6QL6 - chains A and E of the 12 polymer chains in the assembly; structure by electron microscopy, 2.90 A resolution.

# Chain A (and E)
Protein: Fatty acid synthase subunit alpha
Source organism: Saccharomyces cerevisiae
Notes: EC 2.3.1.86, 1.1.1.100, 2.3.1.41; chain E of this document is another copy of the same molecule, construct and numbering; everything in this record applies to it too
UniProt: P19097 (FAS2_YEAST); residue numbers follow UniProt; this construct covers 1-1887
Chain sequence (1887 residues; row label = number of the first residue in the row):
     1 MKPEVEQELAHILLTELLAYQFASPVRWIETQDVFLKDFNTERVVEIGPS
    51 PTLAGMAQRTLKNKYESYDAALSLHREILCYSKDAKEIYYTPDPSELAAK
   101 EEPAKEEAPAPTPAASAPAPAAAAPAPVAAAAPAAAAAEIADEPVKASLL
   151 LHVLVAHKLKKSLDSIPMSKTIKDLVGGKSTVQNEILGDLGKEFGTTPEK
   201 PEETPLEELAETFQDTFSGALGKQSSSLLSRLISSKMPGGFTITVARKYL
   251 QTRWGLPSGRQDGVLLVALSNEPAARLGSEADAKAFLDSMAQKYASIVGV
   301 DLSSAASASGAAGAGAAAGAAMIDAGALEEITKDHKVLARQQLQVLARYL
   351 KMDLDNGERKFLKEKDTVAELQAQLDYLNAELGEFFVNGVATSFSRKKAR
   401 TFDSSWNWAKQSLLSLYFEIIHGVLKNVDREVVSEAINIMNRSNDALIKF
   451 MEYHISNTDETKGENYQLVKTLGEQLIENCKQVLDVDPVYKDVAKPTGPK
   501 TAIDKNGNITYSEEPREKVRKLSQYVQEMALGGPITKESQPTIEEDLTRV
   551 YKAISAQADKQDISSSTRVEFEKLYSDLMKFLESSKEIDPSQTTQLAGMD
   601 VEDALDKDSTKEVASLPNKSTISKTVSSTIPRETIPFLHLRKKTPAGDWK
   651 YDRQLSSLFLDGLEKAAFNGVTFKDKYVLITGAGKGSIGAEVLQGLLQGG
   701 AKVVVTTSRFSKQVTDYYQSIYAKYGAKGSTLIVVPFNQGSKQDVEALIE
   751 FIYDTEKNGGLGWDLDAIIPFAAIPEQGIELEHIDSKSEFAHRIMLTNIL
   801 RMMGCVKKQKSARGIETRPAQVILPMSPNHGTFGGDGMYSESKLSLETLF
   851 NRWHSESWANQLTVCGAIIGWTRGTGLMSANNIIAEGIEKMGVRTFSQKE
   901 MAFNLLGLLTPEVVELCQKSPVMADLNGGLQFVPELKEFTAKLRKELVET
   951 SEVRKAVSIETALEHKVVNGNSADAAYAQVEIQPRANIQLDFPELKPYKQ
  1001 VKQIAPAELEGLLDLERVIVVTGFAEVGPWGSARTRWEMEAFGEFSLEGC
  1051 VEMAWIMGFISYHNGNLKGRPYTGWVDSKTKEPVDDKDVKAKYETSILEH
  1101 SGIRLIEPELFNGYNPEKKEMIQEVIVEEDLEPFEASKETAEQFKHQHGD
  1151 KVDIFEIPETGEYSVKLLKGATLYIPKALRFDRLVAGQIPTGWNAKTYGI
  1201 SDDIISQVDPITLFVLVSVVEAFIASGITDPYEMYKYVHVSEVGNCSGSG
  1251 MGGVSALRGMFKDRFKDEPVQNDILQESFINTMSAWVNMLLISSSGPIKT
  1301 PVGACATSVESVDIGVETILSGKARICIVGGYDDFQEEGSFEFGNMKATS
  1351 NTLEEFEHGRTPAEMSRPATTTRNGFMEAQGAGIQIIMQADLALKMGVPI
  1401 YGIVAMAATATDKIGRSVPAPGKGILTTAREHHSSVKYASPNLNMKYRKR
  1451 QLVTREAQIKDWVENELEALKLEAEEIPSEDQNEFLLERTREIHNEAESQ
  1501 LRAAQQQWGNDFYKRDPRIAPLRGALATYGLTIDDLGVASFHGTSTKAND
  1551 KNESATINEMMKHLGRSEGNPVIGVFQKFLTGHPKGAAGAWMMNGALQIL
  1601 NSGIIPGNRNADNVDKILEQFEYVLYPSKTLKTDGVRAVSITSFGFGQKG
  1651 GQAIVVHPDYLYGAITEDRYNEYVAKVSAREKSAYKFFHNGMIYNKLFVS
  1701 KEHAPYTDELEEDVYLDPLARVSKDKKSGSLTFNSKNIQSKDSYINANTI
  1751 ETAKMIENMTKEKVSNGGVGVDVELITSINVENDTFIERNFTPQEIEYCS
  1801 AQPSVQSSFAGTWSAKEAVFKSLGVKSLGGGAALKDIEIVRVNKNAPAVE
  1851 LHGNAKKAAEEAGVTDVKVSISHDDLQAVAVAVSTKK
Unresolved in the structure: 95-139, 303-327, 540-598, 1887
UniProt features mapped onto this chain:
  - active site (For beta-ketoacyl synthase activity): Cys1305, His1542, His1583
  - binding site (acetyl-CoA): Asp1772 to Glu1774, Tyr1798, Ser1808, Glu1817 to Ser1827, Arg1841 to Lys1844, Ile1871 to His1873
  - binding site (Mg(2+)): Asp1772, Val1773, Glu1774, Ser1872, His1873
  - modified residue: Ser50 (Phosphoserine), Ser180 (O-(pantetheine 4'-phosphoryl)serine), Ser523 (Phosphoserine), Ser958 (Phosphoserine), Ser1440 (Phosphoserine)
  - cross-link: Lys37 (Glycyl lysine isopeptide (Lys-Gly) (interchain with G-Cter in ubiquitin))
  - mutagenesis: Gly1250 (G1250S: Cerulenin-resistance), Val1769 (V1769D: Does not affect oligomerization; when associated with S-1771 and L-1773 or S-1771; L-1773; S-1879 and E-1881), Gly1770 (G1770D: Loss of transferase activity), Val1771 (V1771S: Does not affect oligomerization but lacks transferase activity; when associated with D-1769 and L-1773 or D-1769; L-1773; S-1879 and E-1881), Asp1772 (D1772S: Loss of transferase activity; when associated with S-1774), Val1773 (V1773L: Does not affect oligomerization but lacks transferase activity; when associated with D-1769 and S-1771 or D-1769; S-1771; S-1879 and E-1881), Glu1774 (E1774S: Loss of transferase activity; when associated with S-1772), Arg1841 (R1841A: Loss off transferase activity), Val1879 (V1879S: Does not affect oligomerization but lacks transferase activity; when associated with D-1769; S-1771; L-1773 and E-1881), Val1881 (V1881E: Does not affect oligomerization but lacks transferase activity; when associated with D-1769; S-1771; L-1773 and S-1879)
Covalently attached groups: compound J8T linked to Ser180
Ligand contacts: J8T ([(3R)-4-azanyl-2,2-dimethyl-3-oxidanyl-4-oxidanylidene-butyl] dihydrogen phosphate): Met1346, Ser1417, Pro1419, Ala1420, Pro1421, Thr1546, Ala1548

# Chain A / chain E interface
Pairs across the interface (358):
  Glu1016(A) - Arg1515(E)  salt bridge
  Glu1117(A) - His1146(E)
  Lys1118(A) - His1146(E)
  Lys1118(A) - Gln1147(E)
  Glu1120(A) - Gln1147(E)
  Glu1120(A) - Phe1265(E)
  Met1121(A) - Arg1264(E)
  Met1121(A) - Phe1265(E)
  Met1121(A) - Asp1267(E)
  Ile1122(A) - Ile1122(E)  hydrophobic
  Ile1122(A) - Tyr1174(E)  hydrophobic
  Ile1122(A) - Phe1265(E)  hydrogen bond (backbone-backbone)
  Ile1122(A) - Lys1266(E)
  Gln1123(A) - Thr1140(E)
  Gln1123(A) - Phe1144(E)
  Glu1128(A) - Pro1133(E)
  Glu1128(A) - Phe1134(E)
  Pro1133(A) - Glu1128(E)
  Phe1134(A) - Glu1128(E)
  Phe1134(A) - Ile1175(E)  hydrophobic
  Thr1140(A) - Gln1123(E)
  Gln1143(A) - Lys1177(E)  hydrogen bond
  Gln1143(A) - Ala1178(E)  hydrogen bond (backbone-backbone)
  Gln1143(A) - Leu1179(E)
  Phe1144(A) - Gln1123(E)
  Phe1144(A) - Ile1175(E)  hydrophobic
  Phe1144(A) - Pro1176(E)
  His1146(A) - Glu1117(E)
  His1146(A) - Lys1118(E)
  His1146(A) - Ala1178(E)  hydrogen bond (side chain-backbone)
  His1146(A) - Arg1180(E)  hydrogen bond
  Gln1147(A) - Lys1118(E)
  Gln1147(A) - Glu1120(E)
  Gln1147(A) - Pro1176(E)
  Gln1147(A) - Lys1177(E)
  Gln1147(A) - Ala1178(E)
  His1148(A) - Ile1175(E)
  His1148(A) - Pro1176(E)  hydrogen bond (side chain-backbone)
  Leu1167(A) - Ile1175(E)  hydrophobic
  Thr1172(A) - Pro1176(E)
  Leu1173(A) - Tyr1174(E)
  Leu1173(A) - Ile1175(E)  hydrophobic
  Tyr1174(A) - Ile1122(E)  hydrophobic
  Tyr1174(A) - Leu1173(E)
  Tyr1174(A) - Tyr1174(E)  hydrogen bond (backbone-backbone)
  Tyr1174(A) - Pro1176(E)  hydrophobic
  Ile1175(A) - Phe1134(E)  hydrophobic
  Ile1175(A) - Phe1144(E)  hydrophobic
  Ile1175(A) - His1148(E)
  Ile1175(A) - Leu1167(E)  hydrophobic
  Ile1175(A) - Leu1173(E)  hydrophobic
  Pro1176(A) - Phe1144(E)
  Pro1176(A) - Gln1147(E)
  Pro1176(A) - His1148(E)  hydrogen bond (backbone-side chain)
  Pro1176(A) - Thr1172(E)
  Pro1176(A) - Tyr1174(E)  hydrophobic
  Lys1177(A) - Gln1143(E)  hydrogen bond
  Lys1177(A) - Gln1147(E)
  Lys1177(A) - Asp1267(E)  salt bridge
  Ala1178(A) - Gln1143(E)  hydrogen bond (backbone-backbone)
  Ala1178(A) - His1146(E)  hydrogen bond (backbone-side chain)
  Ala1178(A) - Gln1147(E)
  Leu1179(A) - Gln1143(E)
  Arg1180(A) - His1146(E)  hydrogen bond
  Tyr1232(A) - Ile1414(E)
  Ser1241(A) - Thr1427(E)
  Ser1241(A) - Arg1430(E)  hydrogen bond
  Glu1242(A) - Arg1430(E)  salt bridge
  Met1251(A) - Phe1279(E)  hydrophobic
  Val1254(A) - Phe1261(E)
  Leu1257(A) - Leu1257(E)  hydrophobic
  Leu1257(A) - Phe1261(E)  hydrophobic
  Arg1258(A) - Phe1261(E)
  Met1260(A) - Glu1338(E)
  Met1260(A) - Glu1342(E)
  Phe1261(A) - Val1254(E)
  Phe1261(A) - Leu1257(E)  hydrophobic
  Phe1261(A) - Arg1258(E)
  Phe1261(A) - Phe1261(E)  hydrophobic
  Phe1261(A) - Lys1262(E)
  Phe1261(A) - Glu1338(E)
  Lys1262(A) - Phe1261(E)
  Arg1264(A) - Met1121(E)
  Arg1264(A) - Phe1341(E)
  Arg1264(A) - Glu1342(E)  salt bridge
  Arg1264(A) - Asn1345(E)
  Phe1265(A) - Glu1120(E)
  Phe1265(A) - Met1121(E)
  Phe1265(A) - Ile1122(E)  hydrogen bond (backbone-backbone)
  Phe1265(A) - Lys1266(E)
  Lys1266(A) - Ile1122(E)
  Lys1266(A) - Phe1265(E)
  Asp1267(A) - Met1121(E)
  Asp1267(A) - Lys1177(E)  salt bridge
  Asn1272(A) - Glu1342(E)
  Asn1272(A) - Asn1345(E)
  Asn1272(A) - Met1346(E)
  Ile1274(A) - Glu1342(E)
  Leu1275(A) - Glu1342(E)
  Leu1275(A) - Phe1343(E)  hydrophobic
  Leu1275(A) - Met1346(E)  hydrophobic
  Gln1276(A) - Met1346(E)
  Gln1276(A) - Val1418(E)
  Gln1276(A) - Pro1419(E)
  Phe1279(A) - Met1251(E)  hydrophobic
  Phe1279(A) - Phe1646(E)  hydrophobic
  Asn1281(A) - Val1302(E)
  Asn1281(A) - Ala1304(E)
  Asn1281(A) - Phe1646(E)  hydrogen bond (side chain-backbone)
  Asn1281(A) - Lys1649(E)
  Thr1282(A) - Val1418(E)
  Ala1285(A) - Gly1647(E)
  Trp1286(A) - Val1418(E)
  Asn1288(A) - Thr1411(E)
  Asn1288(A) - Asp1412(E)
  Asn1288(A) - Ile1414(E)
  Asn1288(A) - Gln1648(E)
  Met1289(A) - Ile1414(E)
  Met1289(A) - Gly1415(E)
  Met1289(A) - Arg1416(E)
  Met1289(A) - Ser1417(E)
  Met1289(A) - Val1418(E)  hydrophobic
  Met1289(A) - Gln1648(E)
  Leu1290(A) - Arg1416(E)
  Leu1291(A) - Ile1414(E)
  Ser1293(A) - Lys1413(E)
  Ser1293(A) - Ile1414(E)
  Ser1294(A) - Thr1411(E)  hydrogen bond (backbone-side chain)
  Ser1294(A) - Asp1412(E)
  Ser1295(A) - Ala1410(E)
  Ser1295(A) - Thr1411(E)  hydrogen bond (backbone-side chain)
  Ser1295(A) - Asp1412(E)  hydrogen bond (side chain-backbone)
  Ser1295(A) - Gly1424(E)
  Gly1296(A) - Ala1410(E)
  Gly1296(A) - Thr1411(E)  hydrogen bond (backbone-backbone)
  Pro1297(A) - Thr1409(E)
  Ile1298(A) - Glu1310(E)
  Ile1298(A) - Thr1409(E)
  Ile1298(A) - Thr1411(E)
  Ile1298(A) - Gln1648(E)
  Ile1298(A) - Lys1649(E)
  Lys1299(A) - Glu1310(E)
  Lys1299(A) - Asp1313(E)  salt bridge
  Lys1299(A) - Ile1314(E)
  Lys1299(A) - Thr1409(E)
  Thr1300(A) - Thr1300(E)
  Thr1300(A) - Pro1301(E)
  Thr1300(A) - Val1302(E)  hydrogen bond (backbone-backbone)
  Thr1300(A) - Glu1310(E)  hydrogen bond (backbone-side chain)
  Thr1300(A) - Lys1649(E)  hydrogen bond
  Pro1301(A) - Thr1300(E)
  Val1302(A) - Asn1281(E)
  Val1302(A) - Thr1300(E)  hydrogen bond (backbone-backbone)
  Val1302(A) - Val1302(E)  hydrophobic
  Ala1304(A) - Asn1281(E)
  Glu1310(A) - Ile1298(E)
  Glu1310(A) - Lys1299(E)
  Glu1310(A) - Thr1300(E)  hydrogen bond (side chain-backbone)
  Asp1313(A) - Lys1299(E)  salt bridge
  Asp1313(A) - Lys1323(E)  salt bridge
  Ile1314(A) - Lys1299(E)
  Glu1317(A) - Ser1321(E)
  Glu1317(A) - Lys1323(E)  salt bridge
  Ser1321(A) - Glu1317(E)
  Lys1323(A) - Asp1313(E)  salt bridge
  Lys1323(A) - Glu1317(E)  salt bridge
  Lys1323(A) - Ala1407(E)  hydrogen bond (side chain-backbone)
  Glu1338(A) - Met1260(E)
  Glu1338(A) - Phe1261(E)
  Phe1341(A) - Arg1264(E)
  Glu1342(A) - Met1260(E)
  Glu1342(A) - Arg1264(E)  salt bridge
  Glu1342(A) - Asn1272(E)
  Glu1342(A) - Ile1274(E)
  Glu1342(A) - Leu1275(E)
  Phe1343(A) - Leu1275(E)  hydrophobic
  Asn1345(A) - Arg1264(E)
  Asn1345(A) - Asn1272(E)
  Met1346(A) - Asn1272(E)
  Met1346(A) - Leu1275(E)  hydrophobic
  Met1346(A) - Gln1276(E)
  Ala1407(A) - Lys1323(E)  hydrogen bond (backbone-side chain)
  Thr1409(A) - Pro1297(E)
  Thr1409(A) - Ile1298(E)
  Thr1409(A) - Lys1299(E)
  Ala1410(A) - Ser1295(E)
  Ala1410(A) - Gly1296(E)
  Thr1411(A) - Asn1288(E)
  Thr1411(A) - Ser1294(E)  hydrogen bond (side chain-backbone)
  Thr1411(A) - Ser1295(E)  hydrogen bond (side chain-backbone)
  Thr1411(A) - Gly1296(E)  hydrogen bond (backbone-backbone)
  Thr1411(A) - Ile1298(E)
  Asp1412(A) - Asn1288(E)
  Asp1412(A) - Ser1294(E)
  Asp1412(A) - Ser1295(E)  hydrogen bond (backbone-side chain)
  Lys1413(A) - Ser1293(E)
  Lys1413(A) - Tyr1706(E)
  Lys1413(A) - Asp1708(E)  salt bridge
  Lys1413(A) - Glu1711(E)
  Ile1414(A) - Tyr1232(E)
  Ile1414(A) - Asn1288(E)
  Ile1414(A) - Met1289(E)
  Ile1414(A) - Leu1291(E)
  Ile1414(A) - Ser1293(E)
  Ile1414(A) - Lys1701(E)
  Ile1414(A) - Glu1702(E)
  Ile1414(A) - His1703(E)
  Ile1414(A) - Ala1704(E)  hydrophobic
  Gly1415(A) - Met1289(E)
  Arg1416(A) - Met1289(E)
  Arg1416(A) - Leu1290(E)
  Arg1416(A) - Lys1701(E)  hydrogen bond (side chain-backbone)
  Arg1416(A) - Glu1702(E)  salt bridge
  Ser1417(A) - Met1289(E)
  Val1418(A) - Gln1276(E)
  Val1418(A) - Thr1282(E)
  Val1418(A) - Trp1286(E)
  Val1418(A) - Met1289(E)  hydrophobic
  Pro1419(A) - Gln1276(E)
  Lys1423(A) - Glu1711(E)
  Lys1423(A) - Glu1712(E)
  Lys1423(A) - Tyr1715(E)
  Gly1424(A) - Ser1295(E)
  Gly1424(A) - Tyr1715(E)
  Leu1426(A) - Glu1712(E)
  Leu1426(A) - Leu1716(E)
  Thr1427(A) - Ser1241(E)
  Thr1427(A) - Tyr1715(E)
  Ala1429(A) - Leu1716(E)
  Arg1430(A) - Ser1241(E)  hydrogen bond
  Arg1430(A) - Glu1242(E)  salt bridge
  Arg1430(A) - Tyr1715(E)
  Arg1430(A) - Leu1716(E)
  Arg1430(A) - Pro1718(E)
  Glu1431(A) - Leu1716(E)  hydrogen bond (backbone-backbone)
  Glu1431(A) - Pro1718(E)
  Glu1431(A) - Gln1739(E)  hydrogen bond (backbone-side chain)
  His1432(A) - Asp1717(E)  salt bridge
  His1432(A) - Pro1718(E)
  His1432(A) - Leu1719(E)
  His1432(A) - Gln1739(E)
  His1432(A) - Ser1740(E)  hydrogen bond (side chain-backbone)
  His1432(A) - Tyr1744(E)
  His1433(A) - Gln1739(E)  hydrogen bond (backbone-side chain)
  Ser1434(A) - Ser1740(E)
  Ser1434(A) - Lys1741(E)
  Ser1434(A) - Tyr1744(E)
  Ser1435(A) - Glu1488(E)
  Ser1435(A) - Lys1741(E)  hydrogen bond
  Ser1435(A) - Tyr1744(E)
  Ser1435(A) - Ile1745(E)
  Lys1437(A) - Asp1481(E)
  Lys1437(A) - Glu1484(E)
  Lys1437(A) - Glu1488(E)
  Tyr1438(A) - Ile1477(E)
  Tyr1438(A) - Asp1481(E)  hydrogen bond
  Tyr1438(A) - Phe1485(E)  hydrophobic
  Tyr1438(A) - Glu1488(E)  hydrogen bond (backbone-side chain)
  Ala1439(A) - Arg1489(E)  hydrogen bond (backbone-side chain)
  Ser1440(A) - Glu1492(E)  hydrogen bond
  Pro1441(A) - Glu1492(E)
  Asn1442(A) - Glu1492(E)
  Asn1442(A) - Glu1496(E)  hydrogen bond
  Tyr1447(A) - Glu1466(E)  hydrogen bond
  Tyr1447(A) - Glu1496(E)  hydrogen bond
  Gln1451(A) - Trp1462(E)  hydrogen bond
  Gln1451(A) - Glu1466(E)  hydrogen bond
  Arg1455(A) - Arg1455(E)
  Arg1455(A) - Gln1458(E)
  Gln1458(A) - Arg1455(E)
  Gln1458(A) - Gln1458(E)
  Trp1462(A) - Gln1451(E)  hydrogen bond
  Glu1466(A) - Tyr1447(E)  hydrogen bond
  Glu1466(A) - Gln1451(E)  hydrogen bond
  Ile1477(A) - Tyr1438(E)
  Asp1481(A) - Lys1437(E)
  Asp1481(A) - Tyr1438(E)  hydrogen bond
  Glu1484(A) - Lys1437(E)
  Phe1485(A) - Tyr1438(E)  hydrophobic
  Glu1488(A) - Ser1435(E)
  Glu1488(A) - Lys1437(E)
  Glu1488(A) - Tyr1438(E)  hydrogen bond (side chain-backbone)
  Arg1489(A) - Ala1439(E)  hydrogen bond (side chain-backbone)
  Glu1492(A) - Ser1440(E)  hydrogen bond
  Glu1492(A) - Pro1441(E)
  Glu1492(A) - Asn1442(E)
  Glu1492(A) - Asp1516(E)
  Asn1495(A) - Arg1515(E)  hydrogen bond (side chain-backbone)
  Glu1496(A) - Asn1442(E)  hydrogen bond
  Glu1496(A) - Tyr1447(E)  hydrogen bond
  Glu1498(A) - Arg1515(E)  salt bridge
  Ser1499(A) - Gln1507(E)  hydrogen bond
  Ser1499(A) - Arg1515(E)
  Gln1500(A) - Gln1507(E)
  Arg1502(A) - Arg1515(E)
  Gln1507(A) - Ser1499(E)  hydrogen bond
  Gln1507(A) - Gln1500(E)
  Arg1515(A) - Glu1016(E)  salt bridge
  Arg1515(A) - Asn1495(E)  hydrogen bond (backbone-side chain)
  Arg1515(A) - Glu1498(E)  salt bridge
  Arg1515(A) - Ser1499(E)
  Arg1515(A) - Arg1502(E)
  Asp1516(A) - Glu1492(E)
  Pro1517(A) - Pro1718(E)
  Arg1518(A) - Tyr1744(E)
  Glu1559(A) - Glu1712(E)
  Glu1559(A) - Leu1716(E)
  His1563(A) - Leu1716(E)  hydrogen bond (side chain-backbone)
  Phe1646(A) - Phe1279(E)  hydrophobic
  Phe1646(A) - Asn1281(E)  hydrogen bond (backbone-side chain)
  Gly1647(A) - Ala1285(E)
  Gln1648(A) - Asn1288(E)
  Gln1648(A) - Met1289(E)
  Gln1648(A) - Ile1298(E)
  Lys1649(A) - Asn1281(E)
  Lys1649(A) - Ile1298(E)
  Lys1649(A) - Thr1300(E)  hydrogen bond
  Lys1701(A) - Ile1414(E)
  Lys1701(A) - Arg1416(E)  hydrogen bond (backbone-side chain)
  Glu1702(A) - Ile1414(E)
  Glu1702(A) - Arg1416(E)  salt bridge
  His1703(A) - Ile1414(E)
  Ala1704(A) - Ile1414(E)  hydrophobic
  Tyr1706(A) - Lys1413(E)
  Asp1708(A) - Lys1413(E)  salt bridge
  Glu1711(A) - Lys1413(E)
  Glu1711(A) - Lys1423(E)
  Glu1712(A) - Lys1423(E)
  Glu1712(A) - Leu1426(E)
  Glu1712(A) - Glu1559(E)
  Tyr1715(A) - Lys1423(E)
  Tyr1715(A) - Gly1424(E)
  Tyr1715(A) - Thr1427(E)
  Tyr1715(A) - Arg1430(E)
  Leu1716(A) - Leu1426(E)
  Leu1716(A) - Ala1429(E)
  Leu1716(A) - Arg1430(E)
  Leu1716(A) - Glu1431(E)  hydrogen bond (backbone-backbone)
  Leu1716(A) - Glu1559(E)
  Leu1716(A) - His1563(E)  hydrogen bond (backbone-side chain)
  Asp1717(A) - His1432(E)  salt bridge
  Pro1718(A) - Arg1430(E)
  Pro1718(A) - Glu1431(E)
  Pro1718(A) - His1432(E)
  Pro1718(A) - Pro1517(E)
  Leu1719(A) - His1432(E)
  Gln1739(A) - Glu1431(E)  hydrogen bond (side chain-backbone)
  Gln1739(A) - His1432(E)
  Gln1739(A) - His1433(E)  hydrogen bond (side chain-backbone)
  Ser1740(A) - His1432(E)  hydrogen bond (backbone-side chain)
  Ser1740(A) - Ser1434(E)
  Lys1741(A) - Ser1434(E)
  Lys1741(A) - Ser1435(E)  hydrogen bond
  Tyr1744(A) - His1432(E)
  Tyr1744(A) - Ser1434(E)
  Tyr1744(A) - Ser1435(E)
  Tyr1744(A) - Arg1518(E)
  Ile1745(A) - Ser1435(E)
Also at the interface, not in a pair above, chain A (169 interface residues in all): Val1125, Glu1129, Leu1131, Glu1132, His1239, Gly1250, Asp1273, Ile1280, Gly1303, Ala1408, Val1436, Ala1503, Trp1508, Lys1514, Ser1700, Ser1743
Also at the interface, not in a pair above, chain E (169 interface residues in all): Val1125, Glu1129, Leu1131, Glu1132, His1239, Gly1250, Asp1273, Ile1280, Gly1303, Ala1408, Val1436, Ala1503, Trp1508, Lys1514, Ser1700, Ser1743

# In short
The chain A/chain E interface involves 169 residues from each chain; the contacts include 69 hydrogen bonds
and 22 salt bridges. Polar contacts include Glu1016(A)-Arg1515(E), Lys1177(A)-Asp1267(E) and
Glu1242(A)-Arg1430(E). Bound to chain A: compound J8T. Covalently linked compound J8T: at Ser180(A).
Both chains are Fatty acid synthase subunit alpha (Saccharomyces cerevisiae). Entry 6QL6 (Structure of Fatty
acid synthase complex from Saccharomyces cerevisiae at 2.9 Angstrom) was determined by electron microscopy,
deposited together with 6QL5, 6QL7 and 6QL9.
